7Y9Y - chains A and B of the 4 polymer chains in the assembly; structure by electron microscopy, 2.77 A resolution.

[Chain A]
Name: CRISPR-associated RAMP family protein
Source organism: Desulfonema ishimotonii
UniProtKB: A0A401FT36 (A0A401FT36_9DELT); residue numbers follow UniProt; this construct covers 1-1273, 1275-1540, 1542-1601
Chain sequence (1617 residues; each row starts with the number of its first residue; note: 2 numbers in that range are skipped by the numbering (no residue carries them; nothing is unmodelled there)):
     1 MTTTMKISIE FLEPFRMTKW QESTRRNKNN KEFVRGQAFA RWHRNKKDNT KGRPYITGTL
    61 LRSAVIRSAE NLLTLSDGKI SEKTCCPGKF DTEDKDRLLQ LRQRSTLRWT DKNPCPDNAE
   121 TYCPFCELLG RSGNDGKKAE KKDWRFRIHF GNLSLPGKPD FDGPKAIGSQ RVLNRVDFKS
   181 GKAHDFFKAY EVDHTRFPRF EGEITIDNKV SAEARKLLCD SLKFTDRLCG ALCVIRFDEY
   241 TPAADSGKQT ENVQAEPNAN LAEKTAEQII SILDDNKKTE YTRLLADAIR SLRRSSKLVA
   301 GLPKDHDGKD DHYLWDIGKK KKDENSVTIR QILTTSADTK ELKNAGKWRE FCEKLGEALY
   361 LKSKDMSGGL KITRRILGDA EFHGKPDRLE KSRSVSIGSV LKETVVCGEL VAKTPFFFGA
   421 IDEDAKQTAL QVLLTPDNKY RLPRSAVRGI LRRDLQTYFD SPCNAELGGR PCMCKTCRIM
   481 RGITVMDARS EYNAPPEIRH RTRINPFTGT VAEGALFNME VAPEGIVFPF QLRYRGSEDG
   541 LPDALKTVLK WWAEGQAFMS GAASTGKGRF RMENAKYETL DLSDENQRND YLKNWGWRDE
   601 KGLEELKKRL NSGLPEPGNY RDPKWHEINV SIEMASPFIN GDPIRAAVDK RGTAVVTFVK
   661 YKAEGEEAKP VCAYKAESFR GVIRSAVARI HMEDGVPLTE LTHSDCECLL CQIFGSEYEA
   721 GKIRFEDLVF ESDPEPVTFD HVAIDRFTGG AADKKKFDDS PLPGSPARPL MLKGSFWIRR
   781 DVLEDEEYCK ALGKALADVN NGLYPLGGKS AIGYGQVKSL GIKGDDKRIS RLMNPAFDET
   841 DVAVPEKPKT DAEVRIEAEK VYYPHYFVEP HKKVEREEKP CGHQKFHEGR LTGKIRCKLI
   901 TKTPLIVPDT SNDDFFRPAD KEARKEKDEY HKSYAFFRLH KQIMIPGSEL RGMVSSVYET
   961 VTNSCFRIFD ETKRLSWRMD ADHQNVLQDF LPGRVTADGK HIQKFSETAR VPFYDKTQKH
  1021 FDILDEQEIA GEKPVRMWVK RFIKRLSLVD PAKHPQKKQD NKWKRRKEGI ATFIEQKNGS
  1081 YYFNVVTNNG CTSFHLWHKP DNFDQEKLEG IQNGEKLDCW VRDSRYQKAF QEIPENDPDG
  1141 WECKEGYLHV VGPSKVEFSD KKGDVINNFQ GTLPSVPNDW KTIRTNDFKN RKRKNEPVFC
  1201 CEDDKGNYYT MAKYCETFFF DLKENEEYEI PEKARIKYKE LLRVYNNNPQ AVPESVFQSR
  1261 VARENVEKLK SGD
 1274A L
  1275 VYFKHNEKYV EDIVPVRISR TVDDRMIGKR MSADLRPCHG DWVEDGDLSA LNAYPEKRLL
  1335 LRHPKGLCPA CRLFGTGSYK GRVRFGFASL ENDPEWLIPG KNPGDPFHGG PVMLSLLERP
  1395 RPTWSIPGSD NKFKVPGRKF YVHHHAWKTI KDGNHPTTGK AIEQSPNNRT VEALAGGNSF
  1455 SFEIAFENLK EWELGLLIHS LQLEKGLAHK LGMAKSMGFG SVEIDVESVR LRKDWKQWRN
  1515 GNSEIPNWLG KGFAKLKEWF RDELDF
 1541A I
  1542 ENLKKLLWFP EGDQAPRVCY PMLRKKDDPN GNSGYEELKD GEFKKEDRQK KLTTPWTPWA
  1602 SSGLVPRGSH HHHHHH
Unresolved in the structure: 133-145, 239-259, 319-326, 366-391, 692-705, 835-841, 917-929, 982-987, 996-998, 1053-1062, 1604-1617
Construct notes: engineered mutation Ala-429 (Asp in A0A401FT36), Ala-654 (Asp in A0A401FT36); expression tag (1602-1617)
Ion coordination: Zn2+ site 1: Cys-86, Cys-115, Cys-123, Cys-126; Zn2+ site 2: Cys-463, Cys-472, Cys-474, Cys-477; Zn2+ site 3: Cys-706, Cys-708, Cys-711; Zn2+ site 4: Cys-965, Cys-1312, Cys-1342, Cys-1345
Reported in the primary citation:
  - mutagenesis - D429A/D654A: abolished catalytic activity on tgRNA
  - catalytic residues: His-43 (citing earlier work)

[Chain B]
Name: CHAT domain-containing protein
Source organism: Desulfonema ishimotonii
UniProtKB: A0A401FT52 (A0A401FT52_9DELT); residues 1-751 here = UniProt positions 1-751
Chain sequence (751 residues; numbered 1 to 751; the number before each row is that of its first residue):
     1 MSNPIRDIQD RLKTAKFDNK DDMMNLASSL YKYEKQLMDS SEATLCQQGL SNRPNSFSQL
    61 SQFRDSDIQS KAGGQTGKFW QNEYEACKNF QTHKERRETL EQIIRFLQNG AEEKDADDLL
   121 LKTLARAYFH RGLLYRPKGF SVPARKVEAM KKAIAYCEII LDKNEEESEA LRIWLYAAME
   181 LRRCGEEYPE NFAEKLFYLA NDGFISELYD IRLFLEYTER EEDNNFLDMI LQENQDRERL
   241 FELCLYKARA CFHLNQLNDV RIYGESAIDN APGAFADPFW DELVEFIRML RNKKSELWKE
   301 IAIKAWDKCR EKEMKVGNNI YLSWYWARQR ELYDLAFMAQ DGIEKKTRIA DSLKSRTTLR
   361 IQELNELRKD AHRKQNRRLE DKLDRIIEQE NEARDGAYLR RNPPCFTGGK REEIPFARLP
   421 QNWIAVHFYL NELESHEGGK GGHALIYDPQ KAEKDQWQDK SFDYKELHRK FLEWQENYIL
   481 NEEGSADFLV TLCREIEKAM PFLFKSEVIP EDRPVLWIPH GFLHRLPLHA AMKSGNNSNI
   541 EIFWERHASR YLPAWHLFDP APYSREESST LLKNFEEYDF QNLENGEIEV YAPSSPKKVK
   601 EAIRENPAIL LLLCHGEADM TNPFRSCLKL KNKDMTIFDL LTVEDVRLSG SRILLGACES
   661 DMVPPLEFSV DEHLSVSGAF LSHKAGEIVA GLWTVDSEKV DECYSYLVEE KDFLRNLQEW
   721 QMAETENFRS ENDSSLFYKI APFRIIGFPA E
Unresolved in the structure: 1-2, 66-751
Reported in the primary citation:
  - catalytic residues: His-615, Cys-658 (proposed by the authors, not directly observed)

[How chain A and chain B interact]
Residue-residue contacts (62; chain A residue first):
  Arg-503(A) with Met-38(B)
  Asn-505(A) with Ser-40(B); Thr-44(B), hydrogen bond
  Phe-507(A) with Ser-41(B); Glu-42(B); Leu-45(B), hydrophobic
  Thr-508(A) with Thr-44(B); Leu-45(B); Gln-47(B)
  Ala-512(A) with Ser-40(B)
  Glu-513(A) with Leu-37(B)
  Glu-878(A) with Asn-3(B); Leu-45(B); Gln-48(B), hydrogen bond
  Lys-879(A) with Asn-3(B), hydrogen bond; Glu-42(B); Leu-45(B); Cys-46(B), hydrogen bond
  Pro-880(A) with Leu-45(B); Gln-47(B)
  His-1313(A) with Gln-47(B)
  Trp-1316(A) with Arg-53(B)
  Glu-1318(A) with Arg-53(B); Pro-54(B)
  Asp-1321(A) with Phe-57(B)
  Leu-1322(A) with Phe-57(B), hydrophobic
  Leu-1325(A) with Phe-57(B), hydrophobic; Leu-60(B), hydrophobic; Ser-61(B)
  Tyr-1328(A) with Arg-64(B)
  Pro-1329(A) with Glu-34(B)
  Glu-1330(A) with Leu-30(B); Leu-60(B); Arg-64(B), salt bridge
  Arg-1332(A) with Leu-37(B)
  Leu-1333(A) with Ile-5(B), hydrophobic; Tyr-33(B); Gln-48(B); Gly-49(B); Leu-50(B), hydrogen bond (backbone-backbone); Arg-53(B)
  Leu-1334(A) with Arg-53(B), hydrogen bond (backbone-side chain); Phe-57(B), hydrophobic
  Leu-1335(A) with Arg-53(B)
  Arg-1336(A) with Cys-46(B); Gln-47(B); Gln-48(B); Gly-49(B); Leu-50(B); Arg-53(B), hydrogen bond (backbone-side chain)
  His-1337(A) with Gln-48(B); Gly-49(B), hydrogen bond (backbone-backbone); Arg-53(B)
  Pro-1338(A) with Gln-48(B); Gly-49(B); Leu-50(B); Ser-51(B); Arg-53(B)
  Leu-1341(A) with Gln-47(B)
  Ser-1352(A) with Gln-47(B), hydrogen bond
  Tyr-1353(A) with Leu-45(B), hydrophobic; Gln-47(B)
Interface residues without a listed pair, chain A (33 interface residues in all): Pro-506, Cys-881, Gly-882, Gly-1320, Gly-1340

[Overview]
33 residues of chain A face 24 of chain B across their interface, with 9 hydrogen bonds and 1 salt bridge.
Polar contacts include Glu-1330(A)/Arg-64(B), Asn-505(A)/Thr-44(B) and Glu-878(A)/Gln-48(B). Cys-86(A),
Cys-115(A), Cys-123(A) and Cys-126(A) form the Zn2+ site 1. The paper reports catalytic residues His-43(A) and
His-615(B) among others; D429A/D654A of chain A abolish catalytic activity on tgRNA.
Chain A is CRISPR-associated RAMP family protein and chain B is CHAT domain-containing protein, both from
Desulfonema ishimotonii; the structure, Structure of the Cas7-11-Csx29-guide RNA-target RNA (no PFS) complex,
was determined by electron microscopy, deposited together with 7Y9X and 8GS2.
